Entry 4WQT (X-ray diffraction, 4.40 A resolution (low resolution: residue-level contacts below are approximate; hydrogen-bond / salt-bridge calls are withheld)); this record covers chains C and D of the 6 polymer chains in the assembly.

[Chain C]
Molecule: DNA-directed RNA polymerase subunit beta
Source organism: Thermus thermophilus HB8
Notes: EC 2.7.7.6
UniProt: Q8RQE9 (RPOB_THET8); residue numbers follow UniProt; this construct covers 1-1119
Chain sequence (1119 residues; row label = number of the first residue in the row):
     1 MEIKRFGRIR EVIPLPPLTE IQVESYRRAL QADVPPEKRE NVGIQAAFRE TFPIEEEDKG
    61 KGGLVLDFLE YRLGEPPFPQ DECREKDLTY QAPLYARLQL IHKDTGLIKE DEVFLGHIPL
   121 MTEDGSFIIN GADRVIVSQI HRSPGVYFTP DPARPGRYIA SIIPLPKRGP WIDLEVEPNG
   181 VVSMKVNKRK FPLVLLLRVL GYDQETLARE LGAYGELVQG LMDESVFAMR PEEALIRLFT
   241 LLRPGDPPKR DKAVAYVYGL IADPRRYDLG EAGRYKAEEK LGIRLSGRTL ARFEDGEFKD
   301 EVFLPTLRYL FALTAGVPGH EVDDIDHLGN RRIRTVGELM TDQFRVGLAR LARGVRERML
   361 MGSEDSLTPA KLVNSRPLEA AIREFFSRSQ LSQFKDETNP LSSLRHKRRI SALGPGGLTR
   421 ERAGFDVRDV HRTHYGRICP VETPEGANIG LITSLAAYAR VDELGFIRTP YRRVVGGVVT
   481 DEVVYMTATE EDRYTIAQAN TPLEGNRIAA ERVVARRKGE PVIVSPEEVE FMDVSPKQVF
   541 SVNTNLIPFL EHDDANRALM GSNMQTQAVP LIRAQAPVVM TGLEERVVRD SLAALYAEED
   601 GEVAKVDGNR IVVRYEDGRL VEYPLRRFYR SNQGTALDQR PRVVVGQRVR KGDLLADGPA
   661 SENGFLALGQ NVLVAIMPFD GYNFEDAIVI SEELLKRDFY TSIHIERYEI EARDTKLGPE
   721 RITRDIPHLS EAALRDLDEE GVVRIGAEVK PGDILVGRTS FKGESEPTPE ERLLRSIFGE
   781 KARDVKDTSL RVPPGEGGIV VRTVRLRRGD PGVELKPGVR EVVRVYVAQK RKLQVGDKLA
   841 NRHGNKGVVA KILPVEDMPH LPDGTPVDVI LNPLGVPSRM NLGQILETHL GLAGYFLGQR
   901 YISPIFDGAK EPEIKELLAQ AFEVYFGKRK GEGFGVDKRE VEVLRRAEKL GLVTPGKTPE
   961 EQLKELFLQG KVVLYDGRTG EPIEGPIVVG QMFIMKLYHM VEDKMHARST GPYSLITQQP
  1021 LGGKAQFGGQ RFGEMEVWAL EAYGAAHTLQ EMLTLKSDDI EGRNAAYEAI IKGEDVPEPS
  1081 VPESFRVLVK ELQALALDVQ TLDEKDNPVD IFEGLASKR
Disordered / not traced: 57-62, 761-786, 1113-1119

[Chain D]
Molecule: DNA-directed RNA polymerase subunit beta'
Source organism: Thermus thermophilus HB8
Notes: EC 2.7.7.6
UniProt: Q8RQE8 (RPOC_THET8); residues 1-1524 here = UniProt positions 1-1524
Chain sequence (1524 residues; row label = number of the first residue in the row):
     1 MKKEVRKVRI ALASPEKIRS WSYGEVEKPE TINYRTLKPE RDGLFDERIF GPIKDYECAC
    61 GKYKRQRFEG KVCERCGVEV TKSIVRRYRM GHIELATPAA HIWFVKDVPS KIGTLLDLSA
   121 TELEQVLYFS KYIVLDPKGA ILNGVPVEKR QLLTDEEYRE LRYGKQETYP LPPGVDALVK
   181 DGEEVVKGQE LAPGVVSRLD GVALYRFPRR VRVEYVKKER AGLRLPLAAW VEKEAYKPGE
   241 ILAELPEPYL FRAEEEGVVE LKELEEGAFL VLRREDEPVA TYFLPVGMTP LVVHGEIVEK
   301 GQPLAEAKGL LRMPRQVRAA QVEAEEEGET VYLTLFLEWT EPKDYRVQPH MNVVVPEGAR
   361 VEAGDKIVAA IDPEEEVIAE AEGVVHLHEP ASILVVKARV YPFEDDVEVS TGDRVAPGDV
   421 LADGGKVKSD VYGRVEVDLV RNVVRVVESY DIDARMGAEA IQQLLKELDL EALEKELLEE
   481 MKHPSRARRA KARKRLEVVR AFLDSGNRPE WMILEAVPVL PPDLRPMVQV DGGRFATSDL
   541 NDLYRRLINR NNRLKKLLAQ GAPEIIIRNE KRMLQEAVDA LLDNGRRGAP VTNPGSDRPL
   601 RSLTDILSGK QGRFRQNLLG KRVDYSGRSV IVVGPQLKLH QCGLPKRMAL ELFKPFLLKK
   661 MEEKGIAPNV KAARRMLERQ RDIKDEVWDA LEEVIHGKVV LLNRAPTLHR LGIQAFQPVL
   721 VEGQSIQLHP LVCEAFNADF DGDQMAVHVP LSSFAQAEAR IQMLSAHNLL SPASGEPLAK
   781 PSRDIILGLY YITQVRKEKK GAGLEFATPE EALAAHERGE VALNAPIKVA GRETSVGRLK
   841 YVFANPDEAL LAVAHGIVDL QDVVTVRYMG KRLETSPGRI LFARIVAEAV EDEKVAWELI
   901 QLDVPQEKNS LKDLVYQAFL RLGMEKTARL LDALKYYGFT FSTTSGITIG IDDAVIPEEK
   961 KQYLEEADRK LLQIEQAYEM GFLTDRERYD QILQLWTETT EKVTQAVFKN FEENYPFNPL
  1021 YVMAQSGARG NPQQIRQLCG LRGLMQKPSG ETFEVPVRSS FREGLTVLEY FISSHGARKG
  1081 GADTALRTAD SGYLTRKLVD VTHEIVVREA DCGTTNYISV PLFQPDEVTR SLRLRKRADI
  1141 EAGLYGRVLA REVEVLGVRL EEGRYLSMDD VHLLIKAAEA GEIQEVPVRS PLTCQTRYGV
  1201 CQKCYGYDLS MARPVSIGEA VGIVAAQSIG EPGTQLTMRT FHTGGVAGAA DITQGLPRVI
  1261 ELFEARRPKA KAVISEIDGV VRIEETEEKL SVFVESEGFS KEYKLPKEAR LLVKDGDYVE
  1321 AGQPLTRGAI DPHQLLEAKG PEAVERYLVE EIQKVYRAQG VKLHDKHIEI VVRQMMKYVE
  1381 VTDPGDSRLL EGQVLEKWDV EALNERLIAE GKTPVAWKPL LMGVTKSALS TKSWLSAASF
  1441 QNTTHVLTEA AIAGKKDELI GLKENVILGR LIPAGTGSDF VRFTQVVDQK TLKAIEEARK
  1501 EAVEAKERPA ARRGVKREQP GKQA
Disordered / not traced: 56-85, 217-341, 526-535, 1500-1524
Bound ions: Mg2+: Asp739, Asp741, Asp743; Zn2+ near Cys1201 (its only coordinating residue here)

[How chain C and chain D interact]
Residue-residue contacts - 329 pairs, chain C then chain D:
  Phe425(C) - Lys1079(D)
  Phe425(C) - Ala1082(D)
  Phe425(C) - Asp1083(D)
  Arg428(C) - Arg1078(D)
  Asp429(C) - Lys1079(D)
  Val430(C) - Pro1048(D)
  Val430(C) - Phe1071(D)
  Val430(C) - His1075(D)
  His431(C) - Phe1071(D)
  Arg432(C) - Lys1047(D)
  Arg432(C) - Pro1048(D)
  Arg432(C) - Phe1053(D)
  Arg432(C) - Phe1071(D)
  Arg432(C) - His1075(D)
  Tyr435(C) - Leu1068(D)
  Tyr435(C) - Phe1071(D)
  Pro440(C) - Ser1074(D)
  Pro440(C) - Arg1078(D)
  Val441(C) - Arg1078(D)
  Thr443(C) - Arg1078(D)
  Ala447(C) - Ala1085(D)
  Ile449(C) - Arg1078(D)
  Ile449(C) - Gly1081(D)
  Gly450(C) - Arg1078(D)
  Gln498(C) - Val1067(D)
  Asn500(C) - Thr1066(D)
  Asn500(C) - Val1067(D)
  Arg516(C) - Val1067(D)
  Arg516(C) - Leu1068(D)
  Glu520(C) - Phe1053(D)
  Pro521(C) - Val1055(D)
  Pro521(C) - Leu1068(D)
  Phe540(C) - Tyr1070(D)
  Leu550(C) - Tyr1070(D)
  Glu551(C) - Glu1063(D)
  Glu551(C) - Gly1064(D)
  Glu551(C) - Leu1065(D)
  His552(C) - Phe1061(D)
  His552(C) - Arg1062(D)
  His552(C) - Glu1063(D)
  His552(C) - Gly1064(D)
  Asp553(C) - Phe1061(D)
  Asp553(C) - Tyr1070(D)
  Asp554(C) - Arg1042(D)
  Asp554(C) - Phe1061(D)
  Asp554(C) - Tyr1070(D)
  Ala555(C) - Tyr1070(D)
  Asn556(C) - Ala1077(D)
  Ala558(C) - Tyr1070(D)
  Ile676(C) - Thr948(D)
  Met677(C) - Thr943(D)
  Met677(C) - Thr948(D)
  Pro678(C) - Asp784(D)
  Pro678(C) - Leu787(D)
  Pro678(C) - Ser942(D)
  Pro678(C) - Thr943(D)
  Pro678(C) - Ile947(D)
  Phe679(C) - Ser942(D)
  Phe679(C) - Thr943(D)
  Asp680(C) - Pro635(D)
  Asp680(C) - Phe939(D)
  Asp680(C) - Thr943(D)
  Gly681(C) - Val633(D)
  Gly681(C) - Pro635(D)
  Gly681(C) - Phe939(D)
  Tyr682(C) - Val633(D)
  Tyr682(C) - Pro635(D)
  Tyr682(C) - Gln636(D)
  Asn683(C) - Asp784(D)
  Phe684(C) - Pro730(D)
  Phe684(C) - Phe740(D)
  Phe684(C) - Ser782(D)
  Phe684(C) - Arg783(D)
  Phe684(C) - Asp784(D)
  Glu685(C) - Cys733(D)
  Glu685(C) - Asp739(D)
  Glu685(C) - Phe740(D)
  Glu685(C) - Arg783(D)
  Asp686(C) - Asp739(D)
  Asp686(C) - Phe740(D)
  Asp686(C) - Asp741(D)
  Ala687(C) - Phe740(D)
  Gln834(C) - Gln724(D)
  Val835(C) - Gly723(D)
  Val835(C) - Gln724(D)
  Val835(C) - Ser725(D)
  Gly836(C) - Val630(D)
  Lys838(C) - Asp741(D)
  Lys838(C) - Gly742(D)
  Lys846(C) - Asp741(D)
  Val848(C) - Phe740(D)
  Val848(C) - Asp741(D)
  Val848(C) - Gly742(D)
  Val849(C) - Val632(D)
  Ala850(C) - Val632(D)
  Lys851(C) - Gln636(D)
  Asn872(C) - Asp784(D)
  Pro873(C) - Thr948(D)
  Pro873(C) - Ile949(D)
  Leu874(C) - Arg783(D)
  Leu874(C) - Asp784(D)
  Leu874(C) - Arg1029(D)
  Val876(C) - Ile949(D)
  Pro877(C) - Met1023(D)
  Ser878(C) - Arg1029(D)
  Ser878(C) - Gln1034(D)
  Met880(C) - Leu1038(D)
  Met880(C) - Phe1061(D)
  Leu882(C) - Phe1061(D)
  Leu882(C) - Arg1062(D)
  Ile885(C) - Ile949(D)
  Ile885(C) - Gly950(D)
  Ile885(C) - Ile951(D)
  Leu886(C) - Ile951(D)
  His889(C) - Gly950(D)
  His889(C) - Ile951(D)
  Phe906(C) - Leu1065(D)
  Phe906(C) - Thr1066(D)
  Phe906(C) - Val1067(D)
  Phe906(C) - Tyr1070(D)
  Glu911(C) - Ile951(D)
  Glu911(C) - Arg1062(D)
  Glu942(C) - Gly856(D)
  Arg945(C) - Gly856(D)
  Arg945(C) - Ile857(D)
  Arg946(C) - Tyr791(D)
  Arg946(C) - Arg796(D)
  Arg946(C) - Asp859(D)
  Arg946(C) - Gln861(D)
  Arg946(C) - Ser945(D)
  Lys949(C) - Arg796(D)
  Lys949(C) - Glu798(D)
  Lys949(C) - Lys828(D)
  Lys949(C) - Asp862(D)
  Leu950(C) - Arg796(D)
  Leu950(C) - Phe1017(D)
  Gln969(C) - Asp952(D)
  Lys971(C) - Asp953(D)
  Ile983(C) - Thr943(D)
  Ile983(C) - Thr944(D)
  Ile983(C) - Gly946(D)
  Glu984(C) - Asp859(D)
  Glu984(C) - Thr944(D)
  Glu984(C) - Ser945(D)
  Glu984(C) - Gly946(D)
  Gly985(C) - Gly946(D)
  Pro986(C) - Gly946(D)
  Ile987(C) - Thr948(D)
  Val988(C) - Thr948(D)
  Val988(C) - Ile949(D)
  Val1001(C) - Val630(D)
  Asp1003(C) - Arg628(D)
  Lys1004(C) - Arg628(D)
  Lys1004(C) - Gly742(D)
  Lys1004(C) - Gln744(D)
  Met1005(C) - Arg628(D)
  Met1005(C) - Arg647(D)
  Met1005(C) - Met648(D)
  Met1005(C) - Gln724(D)
  His1006(C) - Ser626(D)
  His1006(C) - Gly627(D)
  His1006(C) - Arg628(D)
  Ala1007(C) - Ser626(D)
  Ala1007(C) - Met648(D)
  Ala1007(C) - Glu651(D)
  Ala1007(C) - Leu652(D)
  Arg1008(C) - Asp624(D)
  Arg1008(C) - Tyr625(D)
  Arg1008(C) - Ser626(D)
  Arg1008(C) - Glu651(D)
  Arg1008(C) - Leu652(D)
  Ser1009(C) - Asp624(D)
  Ser1009(C) - Tyr625(D)
  Ser1009(C) - Glu651(D)
  Ser1009(C) - Leu652(D)
  Ser1009(C) - Phe653(D)
  Ser1009(C) - Lys654(D)
  Ser1009(C) - Pro655(D)
  Thr1010(C) - Pro655(D)
  Gln1019(C) - Lys621(D)
  Gln1019(C) - Arg622(D)
  Pro1020(C) - Arg622(D)
  Pro1020(C) - Asp624(D)
  Gly1029(C) - Arg622(D)
  Gly1029(C) - Val623(D)
  Gly1029(C) - Ser626(D)
  Gln1030(C) - Arg622(D)
  Gln1030(C) - Val623(D)
  Gln1030(C) - Ser626(D)
  Gln1030(C) - Gly627(D)
  Gln1030(C) - Arg628(D)
  Arg1031(C) - Leu619(D)
  Arg1031(C) - Gly620(D)
  Arg1031(C) - Lys621(D)
  Arg1031(C) - Arg622(D)
  Phe1032(C) - Lys621(D)
  Phe1032(C) - His748(D)
  Glu1034(C) - Leu618(D)
  Met1035(C) - Thr707(D)
  Glu1036(C) - Asn703(D)
  Glu1036(C) - Thr707(D)
  Trp1038(C) - Val1099(D)
  Trp1038(C) - Ile1223(D)
  Ala1039(C) - His709(D)
  Ala1039(C) - Arg710(D)
  Ala1039(C) - Ile713(D)
  Ala1039(C) - Gln1227(D)
  Glu1041(C) - Ala1220(D)
  Glu1041(C) - Ile1223(D)
  Glu1041(C) - Leu1462(D)
  Glu1041(C) - Val1466(D)
  Ala1042(C) - Ala1220(D)
  Ala1042(C) - Ile1223(D)
  Ala1042(C) - Gln1227(D)
  Tyr1043(C) - Arg710(D)
  Tyr1043(C) - Leu711(D)
  Tyr1043(C) - Ile713(D)
  Tyr1043(C) - Gln762(D)
  Tyr1043(C) - Met763(D)
  Tyr1043(C) - Asn768(D)
  Gly1044(C) - Gln762(D)
  Gly1044(C) - Gly1475(D)
  Gly1044(C) - Thr1476(D)
  Ala1045(C) - Glu758(D)
  Ala1045(C) - Gln762(D)
  Ala1045(C) - Met763(D)
  Ala1046(C) - Glu758(D)
  Ala1046(C) - Leu1471(D)
  Ala1046(C) - Ile1472(D)
  Ala1046(C) - Thr1476(D)
  Ala1046(C) - Gly1477(D)
  His1047(C) - Phe754(D)
  His1047(C) - Glu758(D)
  His1047(C) - Leu1471(D)
  His1047(C) - Thr1476(D)
  Thr1048(C) - Ala755(D)
  Thr1048(C) - Glu758(D)
  Leu1049(C) - Ile1472(D)
  Gln1050(C) - Gly1469(D)
  Gln1050(C) - Arg1470(D)
  Gln1050(C) - Leu1471(D)
  Glu1051(C) - Val749(D)
  Glu1051(C) - Pro750(D)
  Glu1051(C) - Leu751(D)
  Glu1051(C) - Ser752(D)
  Glu1051(C) - Ala755(D)
  Met1052(C) - Val623(D)
  Met1052(C) - His748(D)
  Leu1053(C) - Asn617(D)
  Leu1053(C) - Val1466(D)
  Leu1053(C) - Gly1469(D)
  Leu1055(C) - Asp624(D)
  Lys1056(C) - Arg622(D)
  Lys1056(C) - Val623(D)
  Lys1056(C) - Asp624(D)
  Lys1056(C) - Tyr625(D)
  Lys1056(C) - His748(D)
  Lys1056(C) - Val749(D)
  Lys1056(C) - Leu751(D)
  Ser1057(C) - Arg622(D)
  Ser1057(C) - Asp624(D)
  Tyr1067(C) - Pro655(D)
  Tyr1067(C) - Leu658(D)
  Tyr1067(C) - Arg674(D)
  Ile1070(C) - Pro655(D)
  Ile1070(C) - Phe656(D)
  Ile1070(C) - Lys659(D)
  Ile1071(C) - Pro655(D)
  Ile1071(C) - Lys659(D)
  Ile1071(C) - Val670(D)
  Lys1072(C) - Lys659(D)
  Gly1073(C) - Lys659(D)
  Asp1075(C) - Ser753(D)
  Val1076(C) - Leu751(D)
  Val1076(C) - Ser752(D)
  Pro1082(C) - Leu1468(D)
  Pro1082(C) - Gly1469(D)
  Glu1083(C) - Arg87(D)
  Glu1083(C) - Tyr88(D)
  Ser1084(C) - Arg613(D)
  Ser1084(C) - Asn617(D)
  Phe1085(C) - Leu1468(D)
  Val1087(C) - Leu524(D)
  Val1087(C) - Arg613(D)
  Leu1088(C) - Arg613(D)
  Lys1090(C) - Met90(D)
  Lys1090(C) - Leu520(D)
  Glu1091(C) - Leu520(D)
  Glu1091(C) - Leu603(D)
  Glu1091(C) - Ile606(D)
  Glu1091(C) - Leu607(D)
  Glu1091(C) - Arg613(D)
  Leu1092(C) - Leu607(D)
  Leu1092(C) - Leu1447(D)
  Gln1093(C) - Trp21(D)
  Ala1094(C) - Met90(D)
  Ala1094(C) - Leu603(D)
  Leu1095(C) - His101(D)
  Leu1095(C) - Trp103(D)
  Leu1095(C) - Leu582(D)
  Leu1095(C) - Leu603(D)
  Ala1096(C) - Ala13(D)
  Ala1096(C) - His101(D)
  Leu1097(C) - Ile10(D)
  Leu1097(C) - Ala11(D)
  Leu1097(C) - Trp103(D)
  Asp1098(C) - Arg9(D)
  Asp1098(C) - Ala11(D)
  Asp1098(C) - Leu12(D)
  Asp1098(C) - Ala13(D)
  Asp1098(C) - Lys17(D)
  Asp1098(C) - Trp21(D)
  Val1099(C) - Arg9(D)
  Gln1100(C) - Val8(D)
  Gln1100(C) - Arg9(D)
  Thr1101(C) - Lys7(D)
  Leu1102(C) - Val5(D)
  Leu1102(C) - Arg6(D)
  Leu1102(C) - Lys7(D)
  Leu1102(C) - Arg9(D)
  Asp1103(C) - Lys3(D)
  Asp1103(C) - Glu4(D)
  Asp1103(C) - Lys7(D)
  Glu1104(C) - Lys3(D)
  Glu1104(C) - Glu4(D)
  Glu1104(C) - Val5(D)
  Glu1104(C) - Arg6(D)
  Glu1104(C) - Lys7(D)
  Val1109(C) - Val5(D)
Interface residues without a listed pair, chain C (154 interface residues in all): His434, Cys439, Glu442, Gly446, Pro536, Val539, Gly847, Arg879, Lys915, Tyr1013, Leu1040, Thr1054, Asp1058, Arg1086, Phe1112
Interface residues without a listed pair, chain D (172 interface residues in all): Pro518, Thr604, Phe614, Ser629, Ile631, Leu701, Ala705, Gln714, Gln727, Ile785, Ile827, Ala1028, Gly1030, Gln1037, Ile1072, Ser1073, Arg1096, Ala1451, Ile1467, Ala1474

[Overview]
154 residues of chain C face 172 of chain D across their interface. Asp739(D), Asp741(D) and Asp743(D)
coordinate Mg2+.
Chain C is DNA-directed RNA polymerase subunit beta and chain D is DNA-directed RNA polymerase subunit beta',
both from Thermus thermophilus HB8; the structure, Thermus thermophilus RNA polymerase complexed with an RNA
cleavage stimulating factor (a GreA/Gfh1 chimeric protein), was determined by X-ray diffraction (same
publication as 4WQS).
